PDB entry 7MCS | electron microscopy, 3.56 A resolution | chains C and D of the 9 polymer chains in the assembly

# Chain C (and D)
Name: Transposon Tn7 transposition protein TnsC
From: Escherichia coli
Notes: chain D of this document is another copy of the same molecule, construct and numbering; everything in this record applies to it too
UniProtKB: P05846 (TNSC_ECOLX); residues 1-503 here = UniProt positions 1-503
Sequence (523 residues; numbered 1 to 523; the number before each row is that of its first residue):
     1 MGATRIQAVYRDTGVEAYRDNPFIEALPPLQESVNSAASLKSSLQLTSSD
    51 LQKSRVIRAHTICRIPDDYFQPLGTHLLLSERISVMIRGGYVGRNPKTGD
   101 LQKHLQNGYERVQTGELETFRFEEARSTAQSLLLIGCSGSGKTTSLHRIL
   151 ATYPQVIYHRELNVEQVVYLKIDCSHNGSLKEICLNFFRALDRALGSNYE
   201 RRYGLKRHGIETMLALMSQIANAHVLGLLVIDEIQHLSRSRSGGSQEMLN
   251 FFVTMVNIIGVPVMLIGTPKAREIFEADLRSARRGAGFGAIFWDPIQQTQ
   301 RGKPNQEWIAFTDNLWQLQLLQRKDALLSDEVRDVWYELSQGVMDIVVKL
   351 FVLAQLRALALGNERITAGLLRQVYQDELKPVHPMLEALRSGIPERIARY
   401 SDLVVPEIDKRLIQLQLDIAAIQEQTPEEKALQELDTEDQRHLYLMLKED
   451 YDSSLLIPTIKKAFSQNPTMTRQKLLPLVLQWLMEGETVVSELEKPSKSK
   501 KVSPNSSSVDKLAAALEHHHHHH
Disordered / not traced: 1-2, 407-523 (chain D: 1-2, 406-523)
Differences from the reference sequence: engineered mutation Gly2 (Ser in P05846), Val225 (Ala in P05846); expression tag (504-523)
Ion coordination: Mg2+ near Thr143 (its only coordinating residue here)
Small-molecule neighbours:
  - AMP-PNP (ANP; phosphoaminophosphonic acid-adenylate ester), molecule 1: Pro66, Tyr69, Phe70, Gln71, Leu73, Cys137, Ser138, Gly139, Ser140, Gly141, Lys142, Thr143, Thr144, Glu233, Phe311, Met344, Asp345, Val348, Lys349
  - AMP-PNP (ANP), molecule 2: Arg280, Arg283, Arg284
Reported in the primary citation:
  - binding site for AMP-PNP: Thr268, Arg280 to Arg284
  - mutagenesis - A225V: increased binding to DNA
  - binding site for the 15-nt DNA strand: Arg207
  - mutagenesis - K181A, K206S, R207A: decreased binding to DNA
  - mutagenesis - K181A/K206S/R207A: abolished binding to DNA

# Interface between chain C and chain D
Contacting residue pairs (80; chain C residue first):
  Gly14(C) - Ile57(D)
  Tyr18(C) - His60(D)  hydrogen bond
  Leu30(C) - Val56(D)  hydrophobic
  Gln31(C) - Val56(D)
  Glu32(C) - Ser54(D)
  Glu32(C) - Arg55(D)
  Glu32(C) - Val56(D)
  Glu81(C) - Ala59(D)
  Arg82(C) - Leu353(D)
  Arg82(C) - Leu356(D)
  Arg82(C) - Glu378(D)  salt bridge
  Ser84(C) - His60(D)
  Val85(C) - His60(D)
  Val85(C) - Cys63(D)  hydrophobic
  Gly89(C) - Arg64(D)
  Val92(C) - Arg64(D)
  Gln106(C) - Arg5(D)
  Gln106(C) - Gln7(D)  hydrogen bond (side chain-backbone)
  Tyr109(C) - Ile6(D)  hydrophobic
  Tyr109(C) - Gln7(D)
  Tyr109(C) - Val9(D)
  Tyr109(C) - Ala26(D)
  Val112(C) - Pro29(D)
  Gln113(C) - Val9(D)  hydrogen bond (side chain-backbone)
  Gln113(C) - Arg11(D)
  Gln113(C) - Leu27(D)  hydrogen bond (side chain-backbone)
  Glu118(C) - Gln31(D)  hydrogen bond (backbone-side chain)
  Glu118(C) - Asn35(D)
  Thr119(C) - Ser39(D)
  Thr119(C) - Thr152(D)
  Phe120(C) - Ala151(D)
  Phe120(C) - Thr152(D)
  Phe122(C) - Ala151(D)  hydrogen bond (backbone-backbone)
  Phe122(C) - Thr152(D)
  Phe122(C) - Tyr153(D)
  Arg126(C) - Asp67(D)  salt bridge
  Arg126(C) - Thr144(D)
  Arg126(C) - His147(D)  hydrogen bond
  Thr128(C) - Arg64(D)
  Thr128(C) - Asp67(D)
  Leu180(C) - His176(D)
  Glu211(C) - Asn177(D)  hydrogen bond
  Glu211(C) - Ser179(D)
  Glu211(C) - Lys181(D)  salt bridge
  Glu211(C) - Glu182(D)
  Glu211(C) - Leu185(D)
  Thr212(C) - Lys181(D)
  Leu214(C) - His176(D)
  Leu216(C) - Leu205(D)  hydrophobic
  Gly244(C) - Arg239(D)
  Glu247(C) - His176(D)
  Glu247(C) - Asn177(D)
  Glu247(C) - Arg239(D)
  Asn250(C) - His176(D)
  Asn250(C) - His236(D)
  Ile258(C) - Asp173(D)
  Glu276(C) - Pro381(D)
  Glu276(C) - Pro384(D)
  Ala277(C) - Tyr400(D)
  Asp278(C) - Met385(D)
  Asp278(C) - Asp402(D)
  Leu279(C) - Cys137(D)  hydrophobic
  Leu279(C) - Ser138(D)
  Leu279(C) - Val382(D)  hydrophobic
  Leu279(C) - Met385(D)  hydrophobic
  Leu279(C) - Asp402(D)
  Arg280(C) - Ser138(D)
  Arg280(C) - Glu233(D)  salt bridge
  Arg280(C) - Gln235(D)
  Arg280(C) - His236(D)
  Arg280(C) - Thr268(D)
  Ala282(C) - Met385(D)  hydrophobic
  Arg283(C) - Ser138(D)  hydrogen bond
  Arg283(C) - Asp345(D)  salt bridge
  Arg283(C) - Lys349(D)
  Ala286(C) - Lys349(D)
  Gly287(C) - Lys349(D)
  Phe288(C) - Glu378(D)
  Gly289(C) - Glu378(D)
  Ala290(C) - Glu378(D)  hydrogen bond (backbone-backbone)
Interface residues without a listed pair, chain C (57 interface residues in all): Val15, Ala17, Arg88, Gln102, Arg121, Glu123, Gln130, Ala215, Gly243, Ser245, Gln246, Phe251, Thr254, Asn257, Phe292
Interface residues without a listed pair, chain D (69 interface residues in all): Thr4, Ala8, Glu25, Pro28, Lys53, Thr61, Pro66, Gly139, Pro154, Gln155, Tyr169, Arg189, Glu200, Gly204, Lys270, Lys380, Leu386, Ser401

# In short
Chain C and chain D form an interface of 57 and 69 residues respectively; the contacts include 10 hydrogen
bonds and 5 salt bridges. Polar contacts include Arg82(C)-Glu378(D), Arg126(C)-Asp67(D) and
Glu211(C)-Lys181(D). The paper reports a binding site for AMP-PNP at Thr268(C) and Arg280(C); K181A, K206S and
R207A of chain C reduce binding to DNA; 5 substitutions were tested in all.
Both chains are Transposon Tn7 transposition protein TnsC (Escherichia coli). Entry 7MCS (Cryo-electron
microscopy structure of TnsC(1-503)A225V bound to DNA) was determined by electron microscopy (same publication
as 7MBW).
